Entry 3J5S (electron microscopy, 7.50 A resolution (low resolution: residue-level contacts below are approximate; hydrogen-bond / salt-bridge calls are withheld)); this record covers chains A and D of the 8 polymer chains in the assembly.

Chain A:
Molecule: 23S ribosomal RNA
From: Escherichia coli
Sequence (360 nucleotides; numbered 1834 to 2193; the number before each row is that of its first residue):
  1834 UGCCCGGUGCCGGAAGGUUAAUUGAUGGGGUUAGCGCAAGCGAAGCUCUU
  1884 GAUCGAAGCCCCGGUAAACGGCGGCCGUAACUAUAACGGUCCUAAGGUAG
  1934 CGAAAUUCCUUGUCGGGUAAGUUCCGACCUGCACGAAUGGCGUAAUGAUG
  1984 GCCAGGCUGUCUCCACCCGAGACUCAGUGAAAUUGAACUCGCUGUGAAGA
  2034 UGCAGUGUACCCGCGGCAAGACGGAAAGACCCCGUGAACCUUUACUAUAG
  2084 CUUGACACUGAACAUUGAGCCUUGAUGUGUAGGAUAGGUGGGAGGCUUUG
  2134 AAGUGUGGACGCCAGUCUGCAUGGAGCCGACCUUGAAAUACCACCCUUUA
  2184 AUGUUUGAUG
Disordered / not traced: 1908-2093

Chain D:
Name: Energy-dependent translational throttle A (EttA)
From: Escherichia coli
Reference sequence: P0A9W3 (YJJK_ECOLI); residue numbers follow UniProt; this construct covers 1-555
Chain sequence (561 residues; row label = number of the first residue in the row; numbers below 1 keep their minus sign (His-5 is residue -5)):
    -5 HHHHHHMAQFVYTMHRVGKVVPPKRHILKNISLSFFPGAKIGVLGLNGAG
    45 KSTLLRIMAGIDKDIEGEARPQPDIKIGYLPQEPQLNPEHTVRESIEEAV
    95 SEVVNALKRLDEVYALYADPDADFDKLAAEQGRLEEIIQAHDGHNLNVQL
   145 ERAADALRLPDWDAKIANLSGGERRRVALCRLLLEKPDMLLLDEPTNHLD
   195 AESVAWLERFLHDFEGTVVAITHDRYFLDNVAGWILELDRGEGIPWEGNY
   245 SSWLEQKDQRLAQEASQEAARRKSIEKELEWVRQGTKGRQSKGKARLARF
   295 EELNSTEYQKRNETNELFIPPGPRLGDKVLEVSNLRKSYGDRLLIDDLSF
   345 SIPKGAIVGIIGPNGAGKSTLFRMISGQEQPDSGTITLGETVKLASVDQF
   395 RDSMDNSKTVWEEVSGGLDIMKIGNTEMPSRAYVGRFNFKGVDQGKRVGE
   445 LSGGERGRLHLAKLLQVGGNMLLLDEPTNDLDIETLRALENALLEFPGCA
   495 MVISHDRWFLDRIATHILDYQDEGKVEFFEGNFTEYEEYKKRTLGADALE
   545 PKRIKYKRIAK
Disordered / not traced: -5 to 1
Differences from the reference sequence: expression tag (-5 to 0)
Curated features (UniProtKB/Swiss-Prot):
  - binding site (ATP): Gly39 to Ser46, Gly356 to Ser363
  - mutagenesis: Glu188 (E188Q: Arrests growth, inhibits tripeptide but not dipeptide formation, stably binds 70S ribosomes, probably locked in an ATP-bound form as it should not have ATPase activity, 47-fold decrease in ...), Glu470 (E470Q: Arrests growth, inhibits tripeptide but not dipeptide formation, stably binds 70S ribosomes, probably locked in an ATP-bound form as it should not have ATPase activity, 47-fold decrease in ...)

Chain A / chain D interface:
Residue-residue contacts (32):
  G1839(A) with Ser268(D)
  G1840(A) with Ser268(D)
  G1849(A) with Trp240(D)
  G1850(A) with Ile238(D)
  U1851(A) with Ile238(D)
  A1858(A) with Phe4(D)
  U1859(A) with Phe4(D)
  G1860(A) with Arg64(D)
  G1884(A) with His9(D)
  A1885(A) with Gln3(D); Phe4(D); Ser28(D)
  C1894(A) with Gln257(D); Gln261(D)
  C1895(A) with Gln257(D); Gln261(D)
  G2112(A) with Arg203(D); Phe204(D)
  U2113(A) with Gln143(D); Arg146(D); Ala147(D); Ala150(D)
  A2114(A) with Arg146(D); Ala150(D)
  G2144(A) with Lys555(D)
  C2146(A) with Arg547(D)
  G2168(A) with Val142(D); Arg146(D)
  A2169(A) with Asn141(D); Val142(D); Arg146(D)
  U2180(A) with Glu209(D)
Also at the interface, not in a pair above, chain A (23 interface residues in all): U1883, U1886, A2170
Also at the interface, not in a pair above, chain D (26 interface residues in all): Ala2, Pro67, Gly237, Pro239, Glu272

In short:
Chain A and chain D form an interface of 23 and 26 residues respectively. Curated annotation (UniProt) lists
16 ATP-binding residues and 2 mutagenesis sites on chain D.
Chain A is 23S ribosomal RNA and chain D is Energy-dependent translational throttle A (EttA), both from
Escherichia coli; the structure, EttA binds to ribosome exit site and regulates translation by restricting
ribosome and tRNA dynamics, was determined by electron microscopy.
